PDB entry 7BU8 | electron microscopy, 3.80 A resolution | chains J and K of the 12 polymer chains in the assembly

== Chain J ==
Name: SIgN-3C Fab heavy chain
From: Homo sapiens
Notes: antibody fragment or engineered binder
Amino-acid sequence (132 residues; each row starts with the number of its first residue):
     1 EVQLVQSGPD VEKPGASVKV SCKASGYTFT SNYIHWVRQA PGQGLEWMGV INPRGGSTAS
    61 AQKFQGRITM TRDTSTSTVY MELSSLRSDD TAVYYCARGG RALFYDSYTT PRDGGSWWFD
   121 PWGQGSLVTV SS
Cystine bridges: Cys22-Cys96

== Chain K ==
Name: SIgN-3C Fab light chain
From: Homo sapiens
Notes: antibody fragment or engineered binder
Amino-acid sequence (107 residues; each row starts with the number of its first residue):
     1 DIQLTQSPSS LSASVGDRVT FTCQASQDIR KYLNWYQQKP GKAPKLLIYD ASNLKTGVPS
    61 RFSGSGSGTD FTFTISSLQP EDVATYYCQQ FDDLPITFGQ GTRLQIK
Cystine bridges: Cys23-Cys88

== Chain J / chain K interface ==
Pairs across the interface - 36 pairs, chain J then chain K:
  Val37(J) with Phe98(K), hydrophobic
  Gln39(J) with Gln38(K), hydrogen bond; Tyr87(K)
  Gly44(J) with Tyr87(K); Gln100(K)
  Leu45(J) with Tyr87(K); Phe98(K), hydrophobic
  Glu46(J) with Phe98(K)
  Trp47(J) with Leu94(K); Ile96(K)
  Tyr95(J) with Gln38(K), hydrogen bond
  Thr109(J) with Phe91(K); Asp92(K)
  Asp113(J) with Tyr32(K); Asp50(K); Phe91(K)
  Gly115(J) with Tyr49(K); Lys55(K)
  Trp117(J) with Asn34(K); Trp35(K); Tyr36(K), hydrogen bond; Leu46(K), hydrophobic; Ile48(K); Tyr49(K), hydrophobic; Gln89(K), hydrogen bond
  Trp118(J) with Tyr36(K), hydrogen bond (backbone-side chain); Gln89(K); Ile96(K), hydrophobic; Phe98(K), hydrophobic
  Phe119(J) with Tyr36(K), hydrophobic; Pro44(K), hydrophobic; Lys45(K); Leu46(K), hydrophobic
  Trp122(J) with Lys42(K); Pro44(K)
  Gly123(J) with Ala43(K)
Also at the interface, not in a pair above, chain J (20 interface residues in all): Gln43, Ser107, Tyr108, Thr110, Gly114
Also at the interface, not in a pair above, chain K (24 interface residues in all): Asp93, Pro95

== In short ==
Chain J and chain K form an interface of 20 and 24 residues respectively; the contacts include 5 hydrogen
bonds. Polar contacts include Gln39(J)-Gln38(K), Tyr95(J)-Gln38(K) and Trp117(J)-Tyr36(K).
Here chain J is SIgN-3C Fab heavy chain and chain K is SIgN-3C Fab light chain, both from Homo sapiens. Entry
7BU8 (Cryo-EM structure of zika virus complexed with Fab SIgN-3C at pH 6.5) was determined by electron
microscopy together with 7BUA, 7BUB, 7BUD, 7BUE and 7BUF from the same study.
